5D2D - chains B and C of the 3 polymer chains in the assembly; structure by X-ray diffraction, 2.10 A resolution.

== Chain B ==
Molecule: 14-3-3 protein zeta/delta
From: Homo sapiens
UniProt: P63104 (1433Z_HUMAN); residue numbers follow UniProt; this construct covers 1-230
Chain sequence (230 residues; row label = number of the first residue in the row):
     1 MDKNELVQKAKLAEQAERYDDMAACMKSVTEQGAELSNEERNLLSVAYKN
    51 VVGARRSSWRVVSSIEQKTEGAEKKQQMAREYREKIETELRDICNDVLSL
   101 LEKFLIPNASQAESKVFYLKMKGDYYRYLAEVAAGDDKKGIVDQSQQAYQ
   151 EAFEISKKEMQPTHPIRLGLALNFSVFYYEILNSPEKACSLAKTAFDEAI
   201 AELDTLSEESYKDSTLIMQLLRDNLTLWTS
Not modelled in the structure: 70-72, 230

== Chain C ==
Molecule: Cystic fibrosis transmembrane conductance regulator
Notes: EC 3.6.3.49
UniProt: P13569 (CFTR_HUMAN); residue numbers follow UniProt; this construct covers 747-774
Chain sequence (28 residues; row label = number of the first residue in the row):
   747 AILPRISVISTGPTLQARRRQSVLNLMT
Not modelled in the structure: 747-750, 759-763
Modified residues: Ser753 (phosphoserine; SEP); Ser768 (phosphoserine; SEP)
Swiss-Prot annotation at these positions:
  - modified residue (Phosphoserine): Ser753, Ser768
  - natural variant: Val754 (V754M: In CF; uncertain significance), Arg766 (R766M: In CBAVD; uncertain significance)

== How chain B and chain C interact ==
Residue-residue contacts - 17 pairs, chain B then chain C:
  Asn42(B) - Ser756(C)
  Asn42(B) - Thr757(C)
  Asn42(B) - Gly758(C)  hydrogen bond (side chain-backbone)
  Ser45(B) - Ile755(C)
  Lys49(B) - Ile755(C)
  Arg56(B) - Ser753(C)
  Phe117(B) - Ser756(C)
  Lys120(B) - Val754(C)  hydrogen bond (side chain-backbone)
  Arg127(B) - Ser753(C)
  Tyr128(B) - Ser753(C)
  Ile166(B) - Ser756(C)
  Gly169(B) - Val754(C)
  Leu172(B) - Val754(C)  hydrophobic
  Asn173(B) - Ser753(C)
  Asn173(B) - Val754(C)  hydrogen bond (side chain-backbone)
  Val176(B) - Ile752(C)
  Glu180(B) - Arg751(C)
Also at the interface, not in a pair above, chain B (18 interface residues in all): Asn38, Arg41, Val46, Leu220

== Overview ==
18 residues of chain B and 8 residues of chain C are in contact, with 3 hydrogen bonds. Among the polar pairs
are Asn42(B)-Gly758(C), Lys120(B)-Val754(C) and Asn173(B)-Val754(C).
Here chain B is 14-3-3 protein zeta/delta (Homo sapiens) and chain C is Cystic fibrosis transmembrane
conductance regulator. Entry 5D2D (Crystal structure of human 14-3-3 zeta in complex with CFTR R-domain
peptide pS753-pS768) was determined by X-ray diffraction together with 5D3E and 5D3F from the same study.
